6AJV - chain A; structure by X-ray diffraction, 1.45 A resolution.

Chain A:
Name: Bromodomain-containing protein 4
Source organism: Homo sapiens
UniProtKB: O60885 (BRD4_HUMAN); residues 42-168 here = UniProt positions 42-168
Chain sequence (135 residues; numbered 34 to 168; the number before each row is that of its first residue):
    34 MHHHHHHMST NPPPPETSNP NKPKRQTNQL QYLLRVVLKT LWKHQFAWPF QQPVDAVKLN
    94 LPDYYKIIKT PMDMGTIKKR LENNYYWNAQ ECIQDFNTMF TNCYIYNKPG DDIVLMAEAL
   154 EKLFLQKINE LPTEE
Disordered / not traced: 167-168
Construct notes: expression tag (34-41)
Ion coordination: Na+ site 1: Tyr-65, Lys-160, Glu-163; Na+ site 2: Val-90, Asn-93; Na+ site 3 near Tyr-119 (its only coordinating residue here)
Residues lining bound ligands: 2',4,4'-trihydroxychalcone (HCC): Trp-81, Pro-82, Gln-85, Pro-86, Val-87, Asp-88, Lys-91, Leu-92, Asp-145, Ile-146, Met-149
Swiss-Prot annotation at these positions:
  - site: Asn-140 (Acetylated histone binding)
  - cross-link: Lys-99 (Glycyl lysine isopeptide (Lys-Gly) (interchain with G-Cter in SUMO2))
  - natural variant: Asp-145 (D145G: Found in a patient with a neurodevelopmental syndrome; uncertain significance)
  - mutagenesis: Asn-140 (N140A: Abolishes binding to acetylated histones)

In short:
Bound to chain A: 2',4,4'-trihydroxychalcone. Tyr-65, Lys-160 and Glu-163 coordinate Na+ site 1. The Na+ site
2 is built by Val-90 and Asn-93. From UniProt: one mutagenesis site.
Chain A is Bromodomain-containing protein 4 (Homo sapiens); the structure, Crystal structure of BRD4 in
complex with isoliquiritigenin and DMSO (Cocktail No. 3), was determined by X-ray diffraction, deposited
together with 6AJW, 6AJX, 6AJY and 6AJZ.
